7CL0 - chains A and D; structure by X-ray diffraction, 2.53 A resolution.

Chain A:
Molecule: NAD-dependent protein deacetylase sirtuin-6
Source organism: Homo sapiens
Notes: EC 2.3.1.286
UniProtKB: Q8N6T7 (SIR6_HUMAN); numbering as in UniProt (aligned over 1-355)
Chain sequence (355 residues; row label = number of the first residue in the row):
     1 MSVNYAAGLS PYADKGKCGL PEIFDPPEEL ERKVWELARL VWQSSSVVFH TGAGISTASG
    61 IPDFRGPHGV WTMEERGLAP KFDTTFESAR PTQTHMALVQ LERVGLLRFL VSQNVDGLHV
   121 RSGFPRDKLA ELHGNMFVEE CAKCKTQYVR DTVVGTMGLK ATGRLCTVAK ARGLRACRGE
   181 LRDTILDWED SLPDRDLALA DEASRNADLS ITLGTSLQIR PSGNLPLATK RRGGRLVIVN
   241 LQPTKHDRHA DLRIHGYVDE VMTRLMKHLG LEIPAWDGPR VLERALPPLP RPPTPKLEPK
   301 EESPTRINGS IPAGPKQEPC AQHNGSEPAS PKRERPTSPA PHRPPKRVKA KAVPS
Disordered / not traced: 1-5, 300-355
Bound ions: Zn2+: Cys141, Cys144, Cys166, Cys177
Residues lining bound ligands:
  - Adenosine-5-Diphosphoribose (AR6; [(2R,3S,4R,5R)-5-(6-aminopurin-9-yl)-3,4-dihydroxy-oxolan-2-yl]methyl[hydroxy-[[(2R,3S,4R,5S)-3,4,5-trihydroxyoxolan-2-yl]methoxy]phosphoryl] hydrogen phosphate): Gly52, Ala53, Gly54, Thr57, Asp63, Phe64, Arg65, Gly66, Trp71, Gln113, Asn114, His133, Gly214, Thr215, Ser216, Leu217, Ile219, Asn240, Leu241, Gln242, Gly256, Tyr257, Val258
  - tetradecanethial (G4U): Leu9, Ile61, Pro62, Phe64, Val70, Trp71, Phe82, Phe86, Val115, Met136, Met157, Ile185, Leu186, Asp187, Trp188
Curated features (UniProtKB/Swiss-Prot):
  - active site: His133 (Proton acceptor)
  - binding site (NAD(+)): Ala53, Thr57, Phe64, Arg65, Trp71, Gln113, His133, Gly214, Ser216, Asn240, Gln242, Val258
  - binding site (Zn(2+)): Cys141, Cys144, Cys166, Cys177
  - site: Cys18 (Formation of an covalent adduct with nitro-fatty acid activators)
  - modified residue: Ser2 (N-acetylserine), Ser10 (Phosphoserine), Lys33 (N6-acetyllysine), Thr294 (Phosphothreonine), Ser303 (Phosphoserine), Ser330 (Phosphoserine)
  - cross-link: Lys170 (Glycyl lysine isopeptide (Lys-Gly) (interchain with G-Cter in ubiquitin))
  - natural variant: Asp25 (D25N: Found in non-small cell lung cancer), Glu36 (E36V: Found in kidney cancer), Ser46 (S46N: Does not affect histone deacetylase activity), Asp63 (D63H: Found in a family presenting with four cases of perinatal lethality caused by severe neurodevelopmental and cardiac anomalies; uncertain significance; D63Y: Found in non-small cell lung cancer), Ala89 (A89S: Found in non-small cell lung cancer), Asp116 (D116N: Found in non-small cell lung cancer), Glu260 to Ser355 (deletion: Found in non-small cell lung cancer), Thr263 (T263P: Found in cervical cancer), Pro274 (P274L: Found in melanoma)
  - mutagenesis: Ser10 (S10A: Abolishes ability to promote DNA repair and recruit PARP1 to double-strand breaks (DSBs); S10E: Mimics phosphorylation ...), Ala13 (A13W: Increased protein-lysine demyristoylase activity), Lys15 (K15R: Does not affect acetylation level), Lys17 (K17R: Does not affect acetylation level), Lys33 (K33Q: Mimics acetylation, leading to impaired ability to recognize and bind double-strand breaks (DSBs) sites; K33R: Decreased acetylation level), Ser45 (S45A: In AAA mutant; strongly decreased nucleosome-binding; when associated with 206-A--A-208), Ser56 (S56Y: Abolished NAD-dependent protein deacetylase, defatty-acylase and mono-ADP-ribosyltransferase activities), Gly60 (G60A: Does not affect the NAD-dependent protein defatty-acylase activity. Abolished NAD-dependent protein deacetylase and mono-ADP-ribosyltransferase activities), Arg65 (R65A: Does not affect the mono-ADP-ribosyltransferase activity. Abolished NAD-dependent protein deacetylase and defatty-acylase activities), Phe82 (F82A/E: Reduced MDL-800 and MDL-801 compounds-binding), Phe86 (F86E: Strongly reduced MDL-800 and MDL-801 compounds-binding; F86Q: Slightly reduced MDL-800 and MDL-801 compounds-binding), His133 (H133Y: Abolished NAD-dependent protein deacetylase, deacylase and mono-ADP-ribosyltransferase activities. Impaired ability to recognize and bind double-strand breaks (DSBs) sites), 9 further mutagenesis entries in UniProt

Chain D:
Molecule: Thr-ala-arg-lys-ser-thr-gly
Source organism: Homo sapiens
Chain sequence (9 residues; numbered 1 to 9; the number before each row is that of its first residue):
     1 QTARKSTGG
Disordered / not traced: 1, 9

How chain A and chain D interact:
Contacting residue pairs (28; chain A residue first):
  Asp14(A) with Thr7(D), hydrogen bond
  His133(A) with Lys5(D)
  Leu186(A) with Lys5(D), hydrogen bond (backbone-side chain)
  Asp187(A) with Lys5(D)
  Trp188(A) with Lys5(D); Ser6(D); Thr7(D)
  Glu189(A) with Arg4(D); Lys5(D), hydrogen bond (backbone-backbone)
  Asp190(A) with Arg4(D); Lys5(D), hydrogen bond (backbone-backbone)
  Ser191(A) with Thr2(D), hydrogen bond (side chain-backbone); Ala3(D); Arg4(D)
  Leu192(A) with Ala3(D), hydrogen bond (backbone-backbone); Arg4(D); Lys5(D)
  Leu197(A) with Ala3(D), hydrophobic
  Gln218(A) with Thr7(D)
  Ile219(A) with Lys5(D); Ser6(D); Thr7(D)
  Arg220(A) with Arg4(D); Lys5(D); Ser6(D), hydrogen bond; Thr7(D); Gly8(D)
  Pro221(A) with Arg4(D)
Also at the interface, not in a pair above, chain A (16 interface residues in all): Gly16, Lys245

In short:
16 residues of chain A face 7 of chain D across their interface, with 7 hydrogen bonds. Polar pairs include
Asp14(A)-Thr7(D), Leu186(A)-Lys5(D) and Ser191(A)-Thr2(D). Chain A binds Adenosine-5-Diphosphoribose and
tetradecanethial.
Chain A is NAD-dependent protein deacetylase sirtuin-6 and chain D is Thr-ala-arg-lys-ser-thr-gly, both from
Homo sapiens; the structure, Crystal structure of human SIRT6, was determined by X-ray diffraction, deposited
together with 7CL1.
